PDB entry 6AX4 | X-ray diffraction, 1.45 A resolution | chains A and C

Chain A:
Protein: Serine/threonine-protein kinase PLK1
Organism: Homo sapiens
Notes: EC 2.7.11.21
Reference sequence: P53350 (PLK1_HUMAN); residue numbers follow UniProt; this construct covers 371-603
Chain sequence (237 residues; numbered 367 to 603; the number before each row is that of its first residue):
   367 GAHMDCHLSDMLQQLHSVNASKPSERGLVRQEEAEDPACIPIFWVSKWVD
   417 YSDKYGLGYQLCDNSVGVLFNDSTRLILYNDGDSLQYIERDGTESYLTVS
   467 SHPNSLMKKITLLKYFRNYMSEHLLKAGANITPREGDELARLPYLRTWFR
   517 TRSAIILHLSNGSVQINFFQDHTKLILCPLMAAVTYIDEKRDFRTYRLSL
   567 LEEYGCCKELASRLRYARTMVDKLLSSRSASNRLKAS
Unresolved in the structure: 367-372, 501-502, 596-603
Differences from the reference sequence: expression tag (367-370)
Curated features (UniProtKB/Swiss-Prot):
  - region: Ala493 to Arg507 (Linker), His538 to Lys540 (Important for interaction with phosphorylated proteins)
  - modified residue: Ser375 (Phosphoserine), Ser450 (Phosphoserine), Thr498 (Phosphothreonine)
  - cross-link: Lys492 (Glycyl lysine isopeptide (Lys-Gly) (interchain with G-Cter in ubiquitin))
  - mutagenesis: Trp414 (W414F: Abolishes interaction with CDC25C and reduces centrosomal localization; W414F: No effect on centrosomal localization, nor on S-phase progression; when asscociated with A-427 ...), Val415 (V415A: Loss of centrosomal localization and of S-phase progression; when associated with A- 414 and A-427), Leu427 (L427A: No effect on centrosomal localization, nor on S-phase progression; when associated with A-414. Loss of centrosomal localization and of S-phase progression; when associated with A- 414 and A-415), Lys492 (K492R: Severe mitotic defects leading to prometaphase delay. Increased localization at kinetochores leading to increased levels of phosphorylated BUBR1), His538 (H538A: In pincer mutant; loss of centrosomal location and decreased interaction with phosphorylated CDC25C and BUB1; when associated with M-540), Lys540 (K540M: In pincer mutant; loss of centrosomal location and decreased interaction with phosphorylated CDC25C and BUB1; when associated with A-538)
Residues lining bound ligands: amylamine (AML): His489, Leu490, Leu491

Chain C:
Protein: histidine N(tau)-cyclized Macrocycle 5b
Chain sequence (5 residues; each row starts with the number of its first residue):
     1 XLXST
Modified positions: N7P (1-acetyl-L-proline) at position 1; 56A (3-(8-phenyloctyl)-L-histidine) at position 3; Thr5 (phosphothreonine; TPO)
Covalently attached groups: amylamine (AML) linked to 56A_3, Thr5

How chain A and chain C interact:
Pairs across the interface - 21 pairs, chain A then chain C:
  Lys413(A) with Ser4(C)
  Trp414(A) with N7P_1(C); Leu2(C); 56A_3(C); Ser4(C), hydrogen bond (backbone-backbone)
  Val415(A) with Leu2(C); 56A_3(C)
  Asp416(A) with Leu2(C), hydrogen bond (backbone-backbone)
  Tyr417(A) with 56A_3(C)
  Leu478(A) with 56A_3(C)
  Tyr481(A) with 56A_3(C)
  Phe482(A) with 56A_3(C)
  Tyr485(A) with 56A_3(C)
  Leu490(A) with 56A_3(C); Ser4(C); Thr5(C)
  Leu491(A) with Thr5(C), hydrogen bond (backbone-backbone)
  Arg516(A) with N7P_1(C), hydrogen bond (side chain-backbone)
  Phe535(A) with N7P_1(C)
  His538(A) with Thr5(C)
  Lys540(A) with Thr5(C)
Interface residues without a listed pair, chain A (18 interface residues in all): Tyr421, Asn533, Phe534
The authors on this interface:
  - interface residues, chain A: Leu490(A), Leu491(A)

In short:
18 residues of chain A and 5 residues of chain C are in contact, with 4 hydrogen bonds. Among the polar pairs
are Arg516(A)-N7P_1(C), Trp414(A)-Ser4(C) and Asp416(A)-Leu2(C). Chain A binds amylamine. Amylamine is
covalently linked to Thr5(C). Curated annotation (UniProt) lists 6 mutagenesis sites on chain A. The paper
reports interface residues Leu490(A) and Leu491(A).
Chain A is Serine/threonine-protein kinase PLK1 (Homo sapiens) and chain C is histidine N(tau)-cyclized
Macrocycle 5b; the structure, Plk-1 polo-box domain in complex with histidine N(tau)-cyclized Macrocycle 5b,
was determined by X-ray diffraction.
